PDB entry 5VHW | electron microscopy, 7.80 A resolution (low resolution: residue-level contacts below are approximate; hydrogen-bond / salt-bridge calls are withheld) | chains B and C of the 4 polymer chains in the assembly

Chain B (and C):
Protein: Glutamate receptor 2, Germ cell-specific gene 1-like protein
From: Rattus norvegicus
Notes: chain C of this document is another copy of the same molecule, construct and numbering; everything in this record applies to it too
UniProtKB: chimeric construct of P19491, D3ZK93: residues 10-826 from P19491 (GRIA2_RAT), isoform P19491-2 positions 25-841 (UniProt number = residue number + 15); residues 830-1066 from D3ZK93 positions 2-238 (UniProt number = residue number - 828)
Chain sequence (1057 residues; row label = number of the first residue in the row):
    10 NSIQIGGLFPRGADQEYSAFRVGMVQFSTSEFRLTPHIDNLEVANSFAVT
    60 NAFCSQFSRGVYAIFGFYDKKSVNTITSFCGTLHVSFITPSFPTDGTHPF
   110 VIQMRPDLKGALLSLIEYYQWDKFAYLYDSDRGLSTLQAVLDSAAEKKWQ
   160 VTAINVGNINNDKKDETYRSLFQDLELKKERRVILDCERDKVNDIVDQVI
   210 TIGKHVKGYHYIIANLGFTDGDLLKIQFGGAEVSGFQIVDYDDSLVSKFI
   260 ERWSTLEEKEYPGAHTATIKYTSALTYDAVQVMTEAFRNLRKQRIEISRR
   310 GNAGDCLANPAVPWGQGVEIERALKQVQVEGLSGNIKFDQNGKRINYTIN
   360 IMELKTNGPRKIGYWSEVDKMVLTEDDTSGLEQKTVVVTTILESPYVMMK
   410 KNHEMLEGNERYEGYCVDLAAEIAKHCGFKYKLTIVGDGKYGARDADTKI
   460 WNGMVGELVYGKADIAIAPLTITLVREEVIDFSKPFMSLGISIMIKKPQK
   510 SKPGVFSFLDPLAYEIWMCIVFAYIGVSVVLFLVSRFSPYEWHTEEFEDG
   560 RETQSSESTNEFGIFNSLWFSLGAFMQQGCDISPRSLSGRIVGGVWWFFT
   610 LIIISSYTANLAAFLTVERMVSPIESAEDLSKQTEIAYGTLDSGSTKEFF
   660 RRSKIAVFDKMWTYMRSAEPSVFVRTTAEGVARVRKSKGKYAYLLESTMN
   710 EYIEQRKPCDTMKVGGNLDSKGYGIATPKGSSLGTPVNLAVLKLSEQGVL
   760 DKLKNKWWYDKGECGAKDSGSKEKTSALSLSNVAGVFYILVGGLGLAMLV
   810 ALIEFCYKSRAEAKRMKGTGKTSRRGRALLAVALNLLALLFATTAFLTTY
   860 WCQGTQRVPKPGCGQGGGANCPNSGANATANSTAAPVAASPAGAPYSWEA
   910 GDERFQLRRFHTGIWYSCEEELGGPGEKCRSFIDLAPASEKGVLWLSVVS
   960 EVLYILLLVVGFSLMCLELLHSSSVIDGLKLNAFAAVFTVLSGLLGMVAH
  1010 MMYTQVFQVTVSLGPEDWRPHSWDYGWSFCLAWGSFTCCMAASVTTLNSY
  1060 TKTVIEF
Disordered / not traced: 545-572, 818-1066 (chain C: 545-572, 821-1066)
Sequence notes: conflict E241 (Asn256 in P19491), L382 (Val397 in P19491), E384 (Gly405 in P19491), D385 (Asn406 in P19491), Q392 (Asn413 in P19491); linker (827-829)
Swiss-Prot annotation at these positions:
  - glycosylation: N355 (N-linked (GlcNAc...) asparagine)
Disulfides: C63-C315, C718-C773
Residues lining bound ligands:
  - N-acetylglucosamine (NAG; 2-acetamido-2-deoxy-beta-D-glucopyranose): Q337, N344, K346, N355
  - ZK1 ({[7-morpholin-4-yl-2,3-dioxo-6-(trifluoromethyl)-3,4-dihydroquinoxalin-1(2H)-yl]methyl}phosphonic acid): E402, Y450, P478, L479, T480, R485, G653, S654, T655, T686, E705, M708, Y732

Chain B / chain C interface:
Residue-residue contacts - 94 pairs, chain B then chain C:
  T482(B) with E755(C)
  L483(B) with L748(C); L751(C); K752(C); E755(C)
  V484(B) with E755(C)
  E486(B) with L751(C)
  F491(B) with K493(C)
  S492(B) with K493(C)
  K493(B) with F491(C); S492(C); K493(C)
  P494(B) with P494(C)
  S497(B) with S497(C)
  D519(B) with A786(C)
  P520(B) with A786(C); L787(C)
  L521(B) with L787(C)
  A522(B) with A786(C); L787(C)
  I525(B) with L787(C); S788(C); L789(C)
  C528(B) with F796(C)
  V539(B) with M807(C)
  L542(B) with M807(C); F814(C)
  Q587(B) with M585(C); Q586(C); Q587(C)
  G588(B) with M585(C)
  C589(B) with M585(C); Q586(C)
  R594(B) with N575(C); W578(C); F579(C)
  S595(B) with W578(C); L581(C)
  L596(B) with E813(C)
  S597(B) with A806(C); V809(C); A810(C); E813(C)
  R599(B) with L581(C); M585(C)
  I600(B) with L581(C); A806(C)
  V601(B) with L803(C); A806(C)
  G602(B) with M585(C)
  G603(B) with M585(C)
  V604(B) with L799(C)
  W606(B) with F584(C); M585(C); T609(C)
  F608(B) with V795(C); F796(C); L799(C)
  L610(B) with I613(C)
  I611(B) with F517(C); Y616(C)
  S614(B) with T617(C)
  S615(B) with L620(C)
  A618(B) with L620(C); A621(C)
  N619(B) with L624(C); L787(C)
  A622(B) with L624(C); R628(C)
  F623(B) with A786(C)
  T625(B) with T625(C)
  V626(B) with R628(C); M629(C)
  E627(B) with R628(C)
  R628(B) with R628(C); V630(C); T784(C)
  V630(B) with K783(C)
  S631(B) with K783(C)
  P632(B) with K783(C)
  E634(B) with K783(C)
  E637(B) with K776(C)
  K641(B) with K776(C)
  S729(B) with S497(C)
  N747(B) with E486(C)
  L748(B) with L483(C); E486(C); E487(C)
  L751(B) with L483(C); E486(C)
  K752(B) with L483(C)
  E755(B) with R661(C)
  N764(B) with I664(C)
  K776(B) with E637(C)
Interface residues without a listed pair, chain B (68 interface residues in all): E487, A532, F607, T617, I633, I664, L727, D728, Q756, D760
Interface residues without a listed pair, chain C (61 interface residues in all): I481, W526, G582, S635, D638, D728, S729, D760, N764

In short:
The interface between chain B and chain C involves 68 residues on one side and 61 on the other. Chain B binds
compound ZK1 and N-acetylglucosamine.
Chain B and chain C are both Glutamate receptor 2, Germ cell-specific gene 1-like protein (Rattus norvegicus);
the structure, GluA2-0xGSG1L bound to ZK, was determined by electron microscopy together with 5VHX, 5VHY and
5VHZ from the same study.
